Entry 2F4O (X-ray diffraction, 2.26 A resolution); this record covers chains A and I of the 3 polymer chains in the assembly.

Chain A:
Molecule: peptide N-glycanase
Source organism: Mus musculus
Notes: EC 3.5.1.52; fragment: Catalytic domain, residues 164-450
Chain sequence (295 residues; numbered 164 to 458; the number before each row is that of its first residue):
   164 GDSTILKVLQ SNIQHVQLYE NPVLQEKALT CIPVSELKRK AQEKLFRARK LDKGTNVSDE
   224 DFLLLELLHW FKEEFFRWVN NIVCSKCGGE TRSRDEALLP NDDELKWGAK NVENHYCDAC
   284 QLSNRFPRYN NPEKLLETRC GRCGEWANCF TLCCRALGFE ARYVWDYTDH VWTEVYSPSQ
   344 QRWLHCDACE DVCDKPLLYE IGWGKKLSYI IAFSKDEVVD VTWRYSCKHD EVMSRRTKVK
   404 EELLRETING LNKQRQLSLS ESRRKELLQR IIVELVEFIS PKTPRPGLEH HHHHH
Unresolved in the structure: 448-452
Differences from the reference sequence: cloning artifact (451-452); expression tag (453-458)
Bound ions: Zn2+ site 1: C247, C250, C280, C283; Zn2+ site 2: E353, H457

Chain I:
Molecule: Phq-val-ala-asp-CF0
Chain sequence (5 residues; each row starts with the number of its first residue):
     1 XVADX
Modified positions: PHQ (benzyl chlorocarbonate) at position 1; CF0 (fluoromethane) at position 5

How chain A and chain I interact:
Residue-residue contacts (18):
  W241(A) with D4(I)
  N274(A) with PHQ_1(I)
  R291(A) with V2(I), hydrogen bond (side chain-backbone); A3(I), hydrogen bond (side chain-backbone); D4(I), salt bridge
  N293(A) with V2(I)
  R305(A) with D4(I), salt bridge
  C306(A) with A3(I); D4(I), hydrogen bond (backbone-backbone); CF0_5(I), covalent bond
  G307(A) with V2(I); A3(I), hydrogen bond (backbone-backbone)
  E308(A) with V2(I)
  D332(A) with A3(I); D4(I), hydrogen bond (side chain-backbone); CF0_5(I)
  H333(A) with CF0_5(I)
  V334(A) with A3(I), hydrophobic
Interface residues without a listed pair, chain A (13 interface residues in all): E276, Y292

Summary:
13 residues of chain A face 5 of chain I across their interface; the contacts include 1 covalent bond, 5
hydrogen bonds and 2 salt bridges. Polar pairs include R291(A)-D4(I), R305(A)-D4(I) and R291(A)-V2(I).
C247(A), C250(A), C280(A) and C283(A) form the Zn2+ site 1.
Here chain A is peptide N-glycanase (Mus musculus) and chain I is Phq-val-ala-asp-CF0. Entry 2F4O (The Mouse
PNGase-HR23 Complex Reveals a Complete Remodulation of the Protein-Protein Interface Compared to its Yeast
...) was determined by X-ray diffraction.
